8HVR - chains D and O of the 13 polymer chains in the assembly; structure by electron microscopy, 3.35 A resolution.

# Chain D
Protein: DNA-directed RNA polymerase subunit beta'
Organism: Streptomyces coelicolor A3(2)
Notes: EC 2.7.7.6
UniProt: Q8CJT1 (RPOC_STRCO); residue numbers follow UniProt; this construct covers 1-1299
Chain sequence (1307 residues; each row starts with the number of its first residue):
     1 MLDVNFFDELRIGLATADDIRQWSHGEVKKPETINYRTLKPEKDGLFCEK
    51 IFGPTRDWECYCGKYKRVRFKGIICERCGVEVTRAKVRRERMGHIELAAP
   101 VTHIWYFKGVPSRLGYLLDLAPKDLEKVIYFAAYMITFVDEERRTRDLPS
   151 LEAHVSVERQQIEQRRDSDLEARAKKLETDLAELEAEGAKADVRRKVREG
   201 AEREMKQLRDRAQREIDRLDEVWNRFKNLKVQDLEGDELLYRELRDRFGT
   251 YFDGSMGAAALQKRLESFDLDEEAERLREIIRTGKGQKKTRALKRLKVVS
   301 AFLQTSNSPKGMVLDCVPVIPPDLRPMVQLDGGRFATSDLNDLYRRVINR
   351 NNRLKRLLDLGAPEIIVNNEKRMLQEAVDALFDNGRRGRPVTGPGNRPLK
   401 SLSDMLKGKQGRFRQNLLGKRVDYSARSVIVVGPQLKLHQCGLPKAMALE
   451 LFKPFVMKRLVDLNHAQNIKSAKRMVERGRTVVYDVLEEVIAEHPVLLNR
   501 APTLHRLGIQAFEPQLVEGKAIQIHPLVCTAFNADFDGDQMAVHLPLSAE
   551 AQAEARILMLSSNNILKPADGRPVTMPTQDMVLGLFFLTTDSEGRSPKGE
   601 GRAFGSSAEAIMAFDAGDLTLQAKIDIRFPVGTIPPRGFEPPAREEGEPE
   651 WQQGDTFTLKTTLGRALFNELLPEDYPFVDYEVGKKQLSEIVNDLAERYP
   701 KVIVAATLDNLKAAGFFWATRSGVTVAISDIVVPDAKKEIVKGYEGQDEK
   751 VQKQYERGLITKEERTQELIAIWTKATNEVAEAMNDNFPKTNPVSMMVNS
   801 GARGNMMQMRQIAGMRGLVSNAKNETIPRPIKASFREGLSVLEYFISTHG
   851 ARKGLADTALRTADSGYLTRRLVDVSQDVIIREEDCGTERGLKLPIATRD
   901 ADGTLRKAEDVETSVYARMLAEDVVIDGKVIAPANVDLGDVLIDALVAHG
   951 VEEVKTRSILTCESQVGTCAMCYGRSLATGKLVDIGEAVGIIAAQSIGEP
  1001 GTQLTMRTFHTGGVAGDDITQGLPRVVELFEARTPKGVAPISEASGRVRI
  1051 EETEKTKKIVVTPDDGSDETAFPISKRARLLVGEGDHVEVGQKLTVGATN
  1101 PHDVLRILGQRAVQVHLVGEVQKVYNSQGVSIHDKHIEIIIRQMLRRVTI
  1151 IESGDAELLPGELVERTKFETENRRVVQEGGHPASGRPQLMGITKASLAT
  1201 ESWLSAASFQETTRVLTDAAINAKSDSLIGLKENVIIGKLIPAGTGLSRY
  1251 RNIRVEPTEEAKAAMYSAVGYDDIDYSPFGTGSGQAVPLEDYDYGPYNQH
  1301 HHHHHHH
Unresolved in the structure: 1-6, 1266-1307
Sequence notes: expression tag (1300-1307)
Ion coordination: Zn2+ site 1: Cys-60, Cys-62, Cys-75, Cys-78; Mg2+: Asp-535, Asp-539; Zn2+ site 2: Cys-886, Cys-962, Cys-969, Cys-972
Curated features (UniProtKB/Swiss-Prot):
  - binding site (Zn(2+)): Cys-60, Cys-62, Cys-75, Cys-78, Cys-886, Cys-962, Cys-969, Cys-972
  - binding site (Mg(2+)): Asp-535, Asp-537, Asp-539

# Chain O
Molecule: 65-nt DNA strand
Sequence (65 nucleotides; row label = number of the first residue in the row):
     1 GTAGCCGGAGCGTTCAGCGTTCGTTTATCTCCCCCTGGCACTGTCATCTC
    51 CGTCAGACCGTCGCA
Unresolved in the structure: 1-4

# Interface between chain D and chain O
Pairs across the interface (11; chain D residue first):
  Tyr-36(D) / DC34(O)  hydrogen bond to the phosphate
  Arg-37(D) / DC33(O)  hydrogen bond to the phosphate
  Arg-37(D) / DC34(O)  salt bridge to the phosphate
  Pro-111(D) / DG60(O)  sugar contact
  Tyr-116(D) / DG60(O)  phosphate contact
  Tyr-116(D) / DT61(O)  hydrogen bond to the phosphate
  Pro-122(D) / DT61(O)  phosphate contact
  Lys-294(D) / DG60(O)  salt bridge to the phosphate
  Arg-389(D) / DT49(O)  hydrogen bond to the base
  Arg-1033(D) / DA57(O)  sugar contact
  Lys-1036(D) / DA57(O)  salt bridge to the phosphate
Interface residues without a listed pair, chain D (10 interface residues in all): Gln-287
Interface residues without a listed pair, chain O (8 interface residues in all): DG56, DC59

# Summary
10 residues of chain D and 8 residues of chain O are in contact; the contacts include 4 hydrogen bonds and 3
salt bridges. Polar pairs include Arg-389(D)/DT49(O), Tyr-36(D)/DC34(O) and Arg-37(D)/DC33(O). Curated
annotation (UniProt) lists 8 Zn2+-binding residues and 3 Mg2+-binding residues on chain D.
Chain D is DNA-directed RNA polymerase subunit beta' (Streptomyces coelicolor A3(2)) and chain O is a 65-nt
DNA strand; the structure, Cryo-EM structure of AfsR-dependent transcription activation complex with afsS
promoter, was determined by electron microscopy together with 8JKE from the same study.
